8Y96 - chains C and D of the 4 polymer chains in the assembly; structure by X-ray diffraction, 2.84 A resolution.

# Chain C (and D)
Molecule: DegT/DnrJ/EryC1/StrS aminotransferase
Source organism: Serratia sp. ATCC 39006
Notes: chain D of this document is another copy of the same molecule, construct and numbering; everything in this record applies to it too
UniProtKB: A0A2I5T5Y7 (A0A2I5T5Y7_SERS3); numbering as in UniProt (aligned over 2-211)
Sequence (218 residues; numbered 0 to 217; the number before each row is that of its first residue; numbering starts at 0):
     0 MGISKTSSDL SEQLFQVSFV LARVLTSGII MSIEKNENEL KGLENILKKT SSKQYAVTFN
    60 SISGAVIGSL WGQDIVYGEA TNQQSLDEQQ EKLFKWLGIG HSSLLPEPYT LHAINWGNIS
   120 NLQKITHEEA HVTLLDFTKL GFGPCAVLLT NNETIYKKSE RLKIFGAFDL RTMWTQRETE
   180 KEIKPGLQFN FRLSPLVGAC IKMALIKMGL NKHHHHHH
Unresolved in the structure: 0-10, 170-180, 211-217 (chain D: 0-10, 169-180, 211-217)
Differences from the reference sequence: initiating methionine (0); expression tag (1, 212-217)

# Chain C / chain D interface
Pairs across the interface (6; chain C residue first):
  Glu11(C) - Gln12(D)  hydrogen bond (backbone-side chain)
  Leu13(C) - Phe14(D)
  Phe14(C) - Leu13(D)  hydrophobic
  Phe14(C) - Phe14(D)
  Phe14(C) - Ser17(D)
  Ser17(C) - Phe14(D)

# Summary
The chain C/chain D interface involves 4 residues from each chain; the contacts include 1 hydrogen bond. Its
one hydrogen-bonded contact is Glu11(C)-Gln12(D).
Chain C and chain D are both DegT/DnrJ/EryC1/StrS aminotransferase (Serratia sp. ATCC 39006); the structure,
Crystal structure of a heterooligomeric aminotransferase from Serratia sp. ATCC 39006, was determined by X-ray
diffraction (same publication as 8Y97 and 8Y98).
